8TRS - chains A and D of the 3 polymer chains in the assembly; structure by X-ray diffraction, 1.90 A resolution.

# Chain A
Name: S1CE variant of Fab C1 heavy chain
Organism: Homo sapiens
Notes: engineered mutation(s): SSASTK replaced by FNQIK; antibody fragment or engineered binder
Amino-acid sequence (222 residues; numbered 1 to 245; 23 numbers in that range are skipped by the numbering (no residue carries them; nothing is unmodelled there); the number before each row is that of its first residue):
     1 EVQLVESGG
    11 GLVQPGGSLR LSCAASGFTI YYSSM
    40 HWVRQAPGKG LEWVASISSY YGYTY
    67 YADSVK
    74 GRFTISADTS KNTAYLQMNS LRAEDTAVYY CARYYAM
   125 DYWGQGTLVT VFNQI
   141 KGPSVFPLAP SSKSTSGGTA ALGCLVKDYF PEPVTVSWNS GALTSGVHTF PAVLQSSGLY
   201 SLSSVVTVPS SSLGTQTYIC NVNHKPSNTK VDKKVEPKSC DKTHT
Unresolved in the structure: 240-245
Disulfide bonds: Cys23-Cys104, Cys164-Cys220

# Chain D
Name: Ephrin type-A receptor 2
Organism: Homo sapiens
Notes: EC 2.7.10.1
UniProtKB: P29317 (EPHA2_HUMAN), isoform P29317-2; residues 199-326 here = UniProt positions 199-326
Amino-acid sequence (132 residues; each row starts with the number of its first residue):
   199 KKCPELLQGL AHFPETIAGS DAPSLATVAG TCVDHAVVPP GGEEPRMHCA VDGEWLVPIG
   259 QCLCQAGYEK VEDACQACSP GFFKFEASES PCLECPEHTL PSPEGATSCE CEEGFFRAPQ
   319 DPASMPCTLV PR
Unresolved in the structure: 330
Differences from the reference sequence: expression tag (327-330)
Disulfide bonds: Cys201-Cys247, Cys230-Cys260, Cys262-Cys273, Cys276-Cys290, Cys293-Cys307, Cys309-Cys325

# Chain A / chain D interface
Contacting residue pairs (12; chain A residue first):
  Tyr32(A) - Pro289(D)  hydrophobic
  Ser34(A) - Glu292(D)  hydrogen bond
  Tyr59(A) - Leu291(D)
  Tyr60(A) - Phe281(D)
  Tyr60(A) - Glu292(D)  hydrogen bond (side chain-backbone)
  Tyr60(A) - Pro294(D)
  Tyr60(A) - Ser322(D)
  Tyr62(A) - Glu295(D)
  Tyr64(A) - Glu295(D)  hydrogen bond
  Tyr107(A) - Phe280(D)  hydrophobic
  Tyr107(A) - Glu292(D)
  Tyr108(A) - Glu292(D)  hydrogen bond (backbone-side chain)
Other interface residues (no listed pair), chain A (9 interface residues in all): Ala109
Other interface residues (no listed pair), chain D (10 interface residues in all): Ser288, Cys293

# Summary
Chain A and chain D form an interface of 9 and 10 residues respectively; the contacts include 4 hydrogen
bonds. Polar pairs include Ser34(A)-Glu292(D), Tyr60(A)-Glu292(D) and Tyr64(A)-Glu295(D).
Chain A is S1CE variant of Fab C1 heavy chain and chain D is Ephrin type-A receptor 2, both from Homo sapiens;
the structure, Structure of the EphA2 CRD bound to FabS1CE_C1, trigonal form, was determined by X-ray
diffraction (same publication as 8T58, 8T6I, 8T7F, 8T7G, 8T7I, 8T8I and 3 further entries).
